5O7I - chain A; structure by X-ray diffraction, 2.38 A resolution.

# Chain A
Molecule: Mitogen-activated protein kinase 7
Organism: Homo sapiens
Notes: EC 2.7.11.24
UniProtKB: Q13164 (MK07_HUMAN); numbering as in UniProt (aligned over 46-402)
Sequence (358 residues; row label = number of the first residue in the row):
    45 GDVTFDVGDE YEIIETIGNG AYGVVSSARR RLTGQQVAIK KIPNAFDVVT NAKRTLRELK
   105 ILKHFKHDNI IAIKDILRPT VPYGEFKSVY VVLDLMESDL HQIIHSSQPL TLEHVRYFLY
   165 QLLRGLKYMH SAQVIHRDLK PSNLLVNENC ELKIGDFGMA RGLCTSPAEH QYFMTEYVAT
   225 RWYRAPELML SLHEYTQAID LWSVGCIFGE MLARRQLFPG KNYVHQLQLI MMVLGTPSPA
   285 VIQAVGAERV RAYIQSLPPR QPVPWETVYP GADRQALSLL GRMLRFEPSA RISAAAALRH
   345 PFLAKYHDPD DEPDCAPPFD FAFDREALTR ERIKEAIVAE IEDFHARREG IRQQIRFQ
Disordered / not traced: 45-53, 394-402
Construct notes: expression tag (45)
Residues lining bound ligands: 9N8 (4-(2-bromanyl-6-fluoranyl-phenyl)carbonyl-N-pyridin-3-yl-1H-pyrrole-2-carboxamide): Ile61, Tyr66, Val69, Ala82, Lys84, Ile115, Leu137, Asp138, Leu139, Met140, Glu141, Asn187, Leu189, Gly199, Asp200
Curated features (UniProtKB/Swiss-Prot):
  - motif: Thr219 to Tyr221 (TXY)
  - active site: Asp182 (Proton acceptor)
  - binding site (ATP): Ile61 to Val69, Lys84
  - mutagenesis: Thr219 to Tyr221 (Loss activation by MAP2K5)

# Overview
Chain A binds compound 9N8. Curated annotation (UniProt) lists active-site residue Asp182, 10 ATP-binding
residues and 3 mutagenesis sites.
Chain A is Mitogen-activated protein kinase 7 (Homo sapiens); the structure, ERK5 in complex with a pyrrole
inhibitor, was determined by X-ray diffraction (same publication as 5LRQ).
